PDB entry 9DLE | electron microscopy, 3.40 A resolution | chains A and B of the 3 polymer chains in the assembly

[Chain A]
Molecule: Dynein heavy chain, cytoplasmic
Organism: Saccharomyces cerevisiae
UniProtKB: P36022 (DYHC_YEAST); the construct has insertions or renumbered stretches relative to UniProt, so the offset changes along the chain: 1221-1485 = UniProt 1219-1483; 1512-4092 = UniProt 1512-4092
Chain sequence (2875 residues; each row starts with the number of its first residue; note: 26 numbers in that range are skipped by the numbering (no residue carries them; nothing is unmodelled there); a row labelled like 1485A-1485Z holds insertion residues (1485A, then the next letters in order)):
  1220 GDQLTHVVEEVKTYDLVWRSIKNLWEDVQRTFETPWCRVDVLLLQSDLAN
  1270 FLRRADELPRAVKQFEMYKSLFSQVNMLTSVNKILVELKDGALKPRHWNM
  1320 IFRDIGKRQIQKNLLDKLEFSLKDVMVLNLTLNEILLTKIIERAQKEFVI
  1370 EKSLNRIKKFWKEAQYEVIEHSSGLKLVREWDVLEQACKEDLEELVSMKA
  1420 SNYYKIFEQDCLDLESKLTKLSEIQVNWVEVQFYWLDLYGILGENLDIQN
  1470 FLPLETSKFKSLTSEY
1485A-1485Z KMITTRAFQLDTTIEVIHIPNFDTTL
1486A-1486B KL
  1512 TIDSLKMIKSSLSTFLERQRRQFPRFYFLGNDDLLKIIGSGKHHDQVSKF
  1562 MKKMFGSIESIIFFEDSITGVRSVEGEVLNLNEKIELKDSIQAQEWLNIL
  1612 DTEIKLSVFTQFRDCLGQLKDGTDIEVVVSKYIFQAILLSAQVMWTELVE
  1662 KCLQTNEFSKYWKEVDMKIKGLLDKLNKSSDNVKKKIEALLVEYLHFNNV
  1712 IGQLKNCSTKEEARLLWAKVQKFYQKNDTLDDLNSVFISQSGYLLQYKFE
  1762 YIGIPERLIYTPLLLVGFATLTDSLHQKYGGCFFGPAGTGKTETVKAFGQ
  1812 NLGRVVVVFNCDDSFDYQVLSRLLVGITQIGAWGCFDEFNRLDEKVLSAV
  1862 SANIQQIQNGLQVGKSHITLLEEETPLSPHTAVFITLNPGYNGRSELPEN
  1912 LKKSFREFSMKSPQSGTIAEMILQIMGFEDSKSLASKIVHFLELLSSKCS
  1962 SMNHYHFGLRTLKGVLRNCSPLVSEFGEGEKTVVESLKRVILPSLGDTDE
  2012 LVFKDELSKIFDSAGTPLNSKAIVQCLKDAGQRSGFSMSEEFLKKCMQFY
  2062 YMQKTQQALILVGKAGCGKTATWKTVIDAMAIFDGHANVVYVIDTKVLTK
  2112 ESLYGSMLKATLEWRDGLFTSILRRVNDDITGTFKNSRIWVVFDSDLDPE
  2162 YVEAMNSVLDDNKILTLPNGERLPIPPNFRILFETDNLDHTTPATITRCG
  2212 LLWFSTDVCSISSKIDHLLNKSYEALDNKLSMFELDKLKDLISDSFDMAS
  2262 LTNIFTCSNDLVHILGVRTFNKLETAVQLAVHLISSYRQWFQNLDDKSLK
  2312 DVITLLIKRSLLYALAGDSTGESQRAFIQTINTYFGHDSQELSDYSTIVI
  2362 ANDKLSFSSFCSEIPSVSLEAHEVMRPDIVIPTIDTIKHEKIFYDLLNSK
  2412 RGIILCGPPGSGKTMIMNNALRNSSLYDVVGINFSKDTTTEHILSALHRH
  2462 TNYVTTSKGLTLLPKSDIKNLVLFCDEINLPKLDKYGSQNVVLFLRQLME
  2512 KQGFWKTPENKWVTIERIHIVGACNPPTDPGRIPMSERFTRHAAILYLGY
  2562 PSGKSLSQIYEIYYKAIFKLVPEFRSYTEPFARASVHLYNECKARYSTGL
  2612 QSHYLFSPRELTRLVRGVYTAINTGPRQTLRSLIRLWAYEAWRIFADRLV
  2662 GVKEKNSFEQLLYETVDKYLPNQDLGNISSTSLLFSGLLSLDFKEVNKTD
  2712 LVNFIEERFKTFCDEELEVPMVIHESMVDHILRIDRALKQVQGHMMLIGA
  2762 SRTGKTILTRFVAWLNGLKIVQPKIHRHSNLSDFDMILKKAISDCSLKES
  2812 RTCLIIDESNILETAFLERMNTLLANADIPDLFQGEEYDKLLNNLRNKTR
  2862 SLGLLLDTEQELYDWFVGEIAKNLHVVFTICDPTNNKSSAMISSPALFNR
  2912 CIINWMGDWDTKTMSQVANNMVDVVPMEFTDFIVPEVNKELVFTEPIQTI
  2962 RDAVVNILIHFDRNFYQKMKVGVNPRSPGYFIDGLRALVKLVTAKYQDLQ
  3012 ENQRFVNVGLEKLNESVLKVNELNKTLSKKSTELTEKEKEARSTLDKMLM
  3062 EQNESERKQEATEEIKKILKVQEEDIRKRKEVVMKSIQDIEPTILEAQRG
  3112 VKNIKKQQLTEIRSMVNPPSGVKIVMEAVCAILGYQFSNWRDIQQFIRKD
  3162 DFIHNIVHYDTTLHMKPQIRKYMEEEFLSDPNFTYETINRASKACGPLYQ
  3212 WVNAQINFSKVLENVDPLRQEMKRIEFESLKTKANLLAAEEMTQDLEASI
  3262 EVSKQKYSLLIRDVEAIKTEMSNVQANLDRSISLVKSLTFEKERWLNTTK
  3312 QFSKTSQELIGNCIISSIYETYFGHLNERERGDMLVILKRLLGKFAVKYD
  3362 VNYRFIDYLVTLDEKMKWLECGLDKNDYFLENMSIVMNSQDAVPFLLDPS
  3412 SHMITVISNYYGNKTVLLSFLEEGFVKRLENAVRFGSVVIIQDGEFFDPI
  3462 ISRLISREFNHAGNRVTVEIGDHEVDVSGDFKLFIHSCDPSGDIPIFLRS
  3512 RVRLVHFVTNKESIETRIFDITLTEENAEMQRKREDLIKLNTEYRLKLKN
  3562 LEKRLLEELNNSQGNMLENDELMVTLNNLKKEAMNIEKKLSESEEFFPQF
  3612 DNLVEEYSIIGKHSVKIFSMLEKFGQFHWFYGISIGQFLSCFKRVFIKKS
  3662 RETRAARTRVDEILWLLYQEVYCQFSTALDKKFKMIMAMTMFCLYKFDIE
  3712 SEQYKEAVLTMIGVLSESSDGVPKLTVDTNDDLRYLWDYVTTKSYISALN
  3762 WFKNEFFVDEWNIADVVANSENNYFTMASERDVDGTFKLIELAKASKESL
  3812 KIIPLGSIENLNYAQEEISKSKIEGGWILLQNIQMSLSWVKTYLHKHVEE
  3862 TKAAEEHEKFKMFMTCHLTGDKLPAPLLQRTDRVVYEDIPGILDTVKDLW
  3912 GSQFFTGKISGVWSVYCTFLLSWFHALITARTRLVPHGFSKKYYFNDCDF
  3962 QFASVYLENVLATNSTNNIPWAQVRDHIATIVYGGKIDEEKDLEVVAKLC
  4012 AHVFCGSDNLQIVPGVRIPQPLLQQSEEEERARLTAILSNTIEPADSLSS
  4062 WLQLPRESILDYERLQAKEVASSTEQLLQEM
Disordered / not traced: 1220-1446, 1485A-1485Z, 1486A-1486B, 1574-1578, 1823-1827, 1902-1906, 2237-2244, 2362-2365, 2466-2470, 3035-3288, 3573-3581, 3661-3669, 3737-3740, 3860-3866, 3917-3920, 4092
Construct notes: expression tag (1220); conflict Phe1575 (Leu in P36022), Ser1578 (Phe in P36022), Glu1668 (Gln in P36022), Val1777 (Ile in P36022), Val1984 (Ile in P36022), Val2936 (Ile in P36022), Gln3266 (Arg in P36022), Gly3343 (Ala in P36022), Val3444 (Ile in P36022), Arg3556 (Lys in P36022), Asp3742 (Asn in P36022), Val3895 (Phe in P36022), Asp4072 (Asn in P36022)
Residues lining bound ligands:
  - ADP (adenosine-5'-diphosphate), molecule 1: Leu1769, Ile1770, Thr1772, Leu1775, Ala1798, Gly1799, Thr1800, Gly1801, Lys1802, Thr1803, Glu1804, Asp1848, Pro1924, Ile1929, Leu1970, Arg1971, Lys1974
  - ADP, molecule 2: Val2391, Ile2392, Thr2394, Thr2397, Pro2419, Pro2420, Gly2421, Ser2422, Gly2423, Lys2424, Thr2425, Met2426, Ile2570, Tyr2571, Tyr2574, Pro2619, Arg2620, Thr2623
  - ADP, molecule 3: Val2730, Pro2731, Met2732, Val2733, His2735, Ser2762, Arg2763, Thr2764, Gly2765, Lys2766, Thr2767, Ile2768, Cys2892, Trp2920, Val2928, Ile2993, Arg2997, Glu3469, Arg3512
  - ATP (adenosine-5'-triphosphate): Phe2047, Ser2048, Phe2053, Lys2075, Ala2076, Gly2077, Cys2078, Gly2079, Lys2080, Thr2081, Ala2082, Asp2155, Glu2195, Val2219, Cys2220, Ser2224, Lys2225, His2228, Leu2229, Glu2285, Arg2507, Arg2549, Arg2552, His2553
Swiss-Prot annotation at these positions:
  - binding site (ATP): Gly1796 to Thr1803, Gly2074 to Thr2081, Gly2418 to Thr2425, Gly2760 to Thr2767
What the authors report for this chain:
  - mutagenesis - D2868K: increased catalytic activity
  - mutagenesis - D2868K: unchanged binding to Lis1 (citing earlier work)

[Chain B]
Molecule: Nuclear distribution protein PAC1
Organism: Saccharomyces cerevisiae
UniProtKB: P39946 (LIS1_YEAST); residue numbers follow UniProt; this construct covers 1-494
Chain sequence (495 residues; numbered 0 to 494; the number before each row is that of its first residue; numbering starts at 0):
     0 GMTNWQQQLPLTDTQKNELDKSVLRYLNWNYKQTVRHEHAQDYESVRHAI
    50 VTLSGFLLQESVDRQEFISNNDTSNESMVDIDELLLPKKWNSIVRLQKKI
   100 IELEQNTETLVSQIKDLNTQVSELAQFKPTTSNGTSAHNVLKWIPRNLPS
   150 CLINVESSVTSVKLHPNLPIVFVATDHGKLYAFDLFNYTIPLASLQSHTK
   200 AITSMDVLFTNYTNSSKKNYLVIVTASKDLQIHVFKWVSEECKFQQIRSL
   250 LGHEHIVSAVKIWQKNNDVHIASCSRDQTVKIWDFHNGWSLKTFQPHSQW
   300 VRSIDVLGDYIISGSHDTTLRLTHWPSGNGLSVGTGHEFPIEKVKFIHFI
   350 EDSPEIRFRTPSTDRYKNWGMQYCVSASRDRTIKIWEIPLPTLMAHRAPI
   400 PNPTDSNFRCVLTLKGHLSWVRDISIRGQYLFSCADDKSVRCWDLNTGQC
   450 LHVWEKLHTGFVNCLDLDVDFDSNVTPRQMMVTGGLDCKSNVFMR
Disordered / not traced: 0-138, 212-215, 351-354, 390-404
Construct notes: expression tag (0)
What the authors report for this chain:
  - mutagenesis - R275A/R301A/R378A/W419A/K437A: abolished catalytic activity with Dynein heavy chain, cytoplasmic (chain A)
  - mutagenesis - R275A/R301A/R378A/W419A/K437A: abolished binding to Dynein heavy chain, cytoplasmic (chain A) (citing earlier work)

[How chain A and chain B interact]
Pairs across the interface (24; chain A residue first):
  Asp2934(A) with Gln244(B)
  Val2935(A) with Gln244(B)
  Pro2937(A) with Gln245(B)
  Glu2939(A) with Ile246(B); Arg247(B), salt bridge; Ser248(B), hydrogen bond (backbone-backbone)
  Phe2940(A) with Ser248(B); Leu250(B)
  Thr2941(A) with Leu250(B)
  Asp2942(A) with Leu250(B)
  Val2945(A) with Trp288(B), hydrophobic
  Gln2959(A) with Asn286(B); Trp288(B), hydrogen bond (backbone-side chain)
  Thr2960(A) with Arg247(B); Asn286(B)
  Arg2962(A) with Gln245(B), hydrogen bond (side chain-backbone); Ile246(B), hydrogen bond (side chain-backbone)
  Tyr3007(A) with His232(B); Gln245(B), hydrogen bond
  Gln3011(A) with Gln195(B); Ser196(B), hydrogen bond (side chain-backbone)
  Gln3014(A) with Thr198(B)
  Arg3015(A) with Gln195(B)
  Asn3018(A) with Thr198(B), hydrogen bond
Interface residues without a listed pair, chain A (17 interface residues in all): Val2936
Interface residues without a listed pair, chain B (15 interface residues in all): His197, Gln230, His285

[Overview]
17 residues of chain A and 15 residues of chain B are in contact; the contacts include 7 hydrogen bonds and 1
salt bridge. Polar pairs include Glu2939(A)-Arg247(B), Gln2959(A)-Trp288(B) and Arg2962(A)-Gln245(B). From the
paper: D2868K of chain A increases catalytic activity; R275A/R301A/R378A/W419A/K437A of chain B abolish
catalytic activity with Dynein heavy chain, cytoplasmic (chain A).
Here chain A is Dynein heavy chain, cytoplasmic and chain B is Nuclear distribution protein PAC1, both from
Saccharomyces cerevisiae. Entry 9DLE (CryoEM structures of yeast cytoplasmic dynein in the presence of ATP and
Lis1) was determined by electron microscopy together with 9DJ7, 9DJU, 9DJZ, 9DK0, 9DKH, 9DKM and 6 further
entries from the same study.
